6NJ8 - chains A and C of the 7 polymer chains in the assembly; structure by electron microscopy, 3.85 A resolution.

# Chain A (and C)
Protein: Encapsulating protein for a DyP-type peroxidase
From: Quasibacillus thermotolerans
Notes: chain C of this document is another copy of the same molecule, construct and numbering; everything in this record applies to it too
UniProtKB: A0A0F5HPP7 (A0A0F5HPP7_9BACI); residue numbers follow UniProt; this construct covers 1-282
Sequence (282 residues; each row starts with the number of its first residue):
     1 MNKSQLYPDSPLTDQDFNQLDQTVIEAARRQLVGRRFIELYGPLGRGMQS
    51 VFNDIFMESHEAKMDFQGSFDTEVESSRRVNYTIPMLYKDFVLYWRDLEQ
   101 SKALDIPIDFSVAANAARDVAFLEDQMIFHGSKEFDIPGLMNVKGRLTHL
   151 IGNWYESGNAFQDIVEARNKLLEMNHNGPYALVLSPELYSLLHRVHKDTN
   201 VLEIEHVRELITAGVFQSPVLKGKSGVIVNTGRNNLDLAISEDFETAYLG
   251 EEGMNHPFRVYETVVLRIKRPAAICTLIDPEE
Not modelled in the structure: 1-5
UniProt features mapped onto this chain:
  - site: Asp9 (3-fold pore central residue), Asp71 (3-fold pore central residue), Asn200 (5-fold pore central residue), Glu251 (3-fold pore central residue), Glu252 (3-fold pore central residue)

# Interface between chain A and chain C
Pairs across the interface (5; chain A residue first):
  Gln49(A) - Phe52(C)
  Ser50(A) - Asn81(C)  hydrogen bond
  Phe52(A) - Gln49(C)
  Phe52(A) - Ser50(C)
  Thr83(A) - Asn81(C)
Other interface residues (no listed pair), chain A (5 interface residues in all): Asn81
Other interface residues (no listed pair), chain C (5 interface residues in all): Thr83

# Overview
The chain A/chain C interface involves 5 residues from each chain; the contacts include 1 hydrogen bond. The
hydrogen-bonded pair is Ser50(A)-Asn81(C).
Both chains are Encapsulating protein for a DyP-type peroxidase (Quasibacillus thermotolerans). Entry 6NJ8
(Encapsulin iron storage compartment from Quasibacillus thermotolerans) was determined by electron microscopy
together with 6N63 from the same study.
